PDB entry 3OQM | X-ray diffraction, 2.96 A resolution | chains C and E of the 6 polymer chains in the assembly

Chain C:
Protein: Catabolite control protein A
Organism: Bacillus subtilis
UniProtKB: P25144 (CCPA_BACSU); residues 2-334 here correspond to UniProt positions 1-333 (UniProt number = residue number - 1)
Chain sequence (339 residues; row label = number of the first residue in the row):
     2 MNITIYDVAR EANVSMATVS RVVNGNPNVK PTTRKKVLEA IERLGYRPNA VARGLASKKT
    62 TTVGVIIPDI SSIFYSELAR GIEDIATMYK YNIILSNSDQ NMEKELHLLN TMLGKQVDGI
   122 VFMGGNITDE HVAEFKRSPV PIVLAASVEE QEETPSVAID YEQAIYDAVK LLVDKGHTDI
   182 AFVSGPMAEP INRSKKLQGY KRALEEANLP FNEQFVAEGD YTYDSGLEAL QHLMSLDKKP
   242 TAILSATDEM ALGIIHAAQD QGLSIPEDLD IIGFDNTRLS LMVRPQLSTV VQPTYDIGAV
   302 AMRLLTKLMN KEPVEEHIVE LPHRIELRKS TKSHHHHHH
Disordered / not traced: 334-340
Construct notes: expression tag (335-340)
Reported in the primary citation:
  - binding site for the 16-nt DNA strand (chain E): Ile6, Tyr7, Ser16, Met17, Ala18, Arg22, Asn29, Ala53, Leu56, Ala57
  - specificity-determining residues: Arg22, Leu56
  - binding site for the 16-nt DNA strand: Asn29

Chain E:
Molecule: 16-nt DNA strand
Sequence (16 nucleotides; row label = number of the first residue in the row):
   700 TTGTAAGCGT TATCAA

Interface between chain C and chain E:
Pairs across the interface (20):
  Thr5(C) with DG708(E), phosphate contact; DT709(E), phosphate contact
  Ile6(C) with DT709(E), hydrogen bond to the phosphate; DT710(E), base contact
  Tyr7(C) with DT709(E), base contact
  Met17(C) with DT709(E), base contact; DT710(E), base contact
  Ser21(C) with DT710(E), hydrogen bond to the phosphate
  Asn25(C) with DT710(E), hydrogen bond to the phosphate
  Tyr47(C) with DT709(E), hydrogen bond to the phosphate
  Pro49(C) with DT709(E), phosphate contact
  Asn50(C) with DG708(E), phosphate contact; DT709(E), hydrogen bond to the phosphate
  Ala53(C) with DG708(E), hydrogen bond to the base; DT709(E), sugar contact
  Arg54(C) with DT709(E), sugar contact; DT710(E), salt bridge to the phosphate
  Leu56(C) with DG708(E), base contact
  Ala57(C) with DT709(E), base contact; DT710(E), sugar contact
Interface residues without a listed pair, chain C (17 interface residues in all): Ala18, Arg22, Arg48, Ser58
Interface residues without a listed pair, chain E (5 interface residues in all): DA711, DT712

In short:
The interface between chain C and chain E involves 17 residues on one side and 5 on the other, with 6 hydrogen
bonds and 1 salt bridge. Polar pairs include Ala53(C)-DG708(E), Ile6(C)-DT709(E) and Ser21(C)-DT710(E). From
the paper: a binding site for the 16-nt DNA strand (chain E) at Ile6(C), Tyr7(C) and Ser16(C) among others; a
binding site for the 16-nt DNA strand at Asn29(C).
Here chain C is Catabolite control protein A (Bacillus subtilis) and chain E is a 16-nt DNA strand. Entry 3OQM
(structure of ccpa-hpr-ser46p-ackA2 complex) was determined by X-ray diffraction, deposited together with 3OQO
and 3OQN.
